5FKU - chains A and D of the 5 polymer chains in the assembly; structure by electron microscopy, 8.34 A resolution (very low resolution: no residue pairs are listed; an interface is given only as per-side residue counts).

# Chain A
Name: DNA polymerase III subunit alpha
Organism: Escherichia coli K-12
Notes: EC 2.7.7.7
UniProtKB: P10443 (DPO3A_ECOLI); numbering as in UniProt (aligned over 1-1160)
Chain sequence (1160 residues; each row starts with the number of its first residue):
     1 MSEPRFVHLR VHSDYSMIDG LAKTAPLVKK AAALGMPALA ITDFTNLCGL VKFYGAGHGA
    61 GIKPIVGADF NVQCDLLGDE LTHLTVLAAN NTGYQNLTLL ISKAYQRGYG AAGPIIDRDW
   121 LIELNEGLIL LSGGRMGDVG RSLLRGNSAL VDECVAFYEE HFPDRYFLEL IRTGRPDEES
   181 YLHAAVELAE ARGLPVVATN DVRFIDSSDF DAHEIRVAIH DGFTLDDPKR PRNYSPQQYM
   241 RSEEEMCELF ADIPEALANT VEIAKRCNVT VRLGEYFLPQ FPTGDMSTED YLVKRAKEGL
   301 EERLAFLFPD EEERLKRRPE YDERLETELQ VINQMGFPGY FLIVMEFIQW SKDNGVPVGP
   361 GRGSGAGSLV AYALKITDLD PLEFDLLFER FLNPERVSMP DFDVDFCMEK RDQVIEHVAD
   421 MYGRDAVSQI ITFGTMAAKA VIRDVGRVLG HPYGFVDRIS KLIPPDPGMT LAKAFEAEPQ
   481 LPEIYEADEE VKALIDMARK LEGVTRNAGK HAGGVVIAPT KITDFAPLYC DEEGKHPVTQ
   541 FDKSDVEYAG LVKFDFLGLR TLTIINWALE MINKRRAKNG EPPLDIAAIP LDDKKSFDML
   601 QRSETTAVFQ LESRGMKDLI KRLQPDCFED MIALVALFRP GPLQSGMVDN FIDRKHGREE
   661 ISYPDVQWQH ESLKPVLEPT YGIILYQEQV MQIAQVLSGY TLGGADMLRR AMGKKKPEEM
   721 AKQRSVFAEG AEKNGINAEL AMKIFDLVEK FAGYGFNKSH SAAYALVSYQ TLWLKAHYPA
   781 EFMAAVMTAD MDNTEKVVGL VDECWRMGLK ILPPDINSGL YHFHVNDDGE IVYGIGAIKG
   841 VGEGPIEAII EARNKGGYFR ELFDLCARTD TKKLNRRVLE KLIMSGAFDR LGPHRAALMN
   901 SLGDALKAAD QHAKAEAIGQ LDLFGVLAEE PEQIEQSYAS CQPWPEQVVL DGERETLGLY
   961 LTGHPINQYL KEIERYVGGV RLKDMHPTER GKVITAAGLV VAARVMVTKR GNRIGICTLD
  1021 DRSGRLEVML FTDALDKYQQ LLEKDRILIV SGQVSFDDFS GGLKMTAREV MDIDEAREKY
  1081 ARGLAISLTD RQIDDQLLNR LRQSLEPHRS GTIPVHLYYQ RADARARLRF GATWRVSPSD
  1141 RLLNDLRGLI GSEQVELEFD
Unresolved in the structure: 927-937
Construct notes: engineered mutation L921 (Ala in P10443), L923 (Met in P10443)
Swiss-Prot annotation at these positions:
  - mutagenesis: Q920 to F924 (Loss of interaction with beta sliding clamp (dnaN))

# Chain D
Name: DNA polymerase III subunit epsilon
Organism: Escherichia coli K-12
Notes: EC 2.7.7.7
UniProtKB: P03007 (DPO3E_ECOLI); residue numbers follow UniProt; this construct covers 1-243
Chain sequence (243 residues; each row starts with the number of its first residue):
     1 MSTAITRQIV LDTETTGMNQ IGAHYEGHKI IEIGAVEVVN RRLTGNNFHV YLKPDRLVDP
    61 EAFGVHGIAD EFLLDKPTFA EVADEFMDYI RGAELVIHNA AFDIGFMDYE FSLLKRDIPK
   121 TNTFCKVTDS LAVARKMFPG KRNSLDALCA RYEIDNSKRT LHGALLDAQI LAEVYLAMTG
   181 GQLSLPLAME GETQQQQGEA TIQRIVRQAS KLRVVFATDE EIAAHEARLD LVQKKGGSCL
   241 WRA
Unresolved in the structure: 1-6, 189-207
Construct notes: engineered mutation L183 (Thr in P03007), L185 (Met in P03007), P186 (Ala in P03007), L187 (Phe in P03007)
Swiss-Prot annotation at these positions:
  - active site: H162 (Proton acceptor)
  - binding site (a divalent metal cation): D12, E14, D167
  - binding site (substrate): D12, E14, E61, H66, D167
  - mutagenesis: T15 (T15I: In mutD5, reduces suppression of AZT sensitivity of holC or yoaA knockouts, reduces exonuclease activity)

# How chain A and chain D interact
At this resolution (8 A) residue pairs are not listed: 39 residues of chain A and 32 of chain D lie at the interface.

# Summary
39 residues of chain A and 32 residues of chain D are in contact. Curated annotation (UniProt) lists 3
mutagenesis sites on chain A; active-site residue H162(D), 3 divalent metal cation-binding residues and 5
substrate-binding residues on chain D.
Here chain A is DNA polymerase III subunit alpha and chain D is DNA polymerase III subunit epsilon, both from
Escherichia coli K-12. Entry 5FKU (cryo-EM structure of the E. coli replicative DNA polymerase complex in DNA
free state (DNA polymerase ...) was determined by electron microscopy together with 5FKV and 5FKW from the
same study.
